PDB entry 6CG8 | X-ray diffraction, 2.30 A resolution | chains A and B of the 6 polymer chains in the assembly

# Chain A (and B)
Name: UPF0335 protein B7Z12_12435
From: Caulobacter vibrioides
Notes: chain B of this document is another copy of the same molecule, construct and numbering; everything in this record applies to it too
UniProt: A0A258D3B4 (A0A258D3B4_CAUVI); residue numbers follow UniProt; this construct covers 13-89
Sequence (78 residues; row label = number of the first residue in the row):
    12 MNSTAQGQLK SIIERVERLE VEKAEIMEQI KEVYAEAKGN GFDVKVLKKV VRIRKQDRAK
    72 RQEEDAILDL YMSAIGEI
Not modelled in the structure: 89
Construct notes: initiating methionine (12); conflict M83 (Leu in A0A258D3B4)
What the authors report for this chain:
  - binding site for the 11-nt DNA strand: K42, K49, K56, K59, R63, K66
  - conformationally variable residues: D68

# How chain A and chain B interact
Pairs across the interface (48; chain A residue first):
  M12(A) - F53(B)  hydrophobic
  A16(A) - F53(B)
  Q19(A) - N51(B)
  Q19(A) - F53(B)
  L20(A) - F53(B)
  L20(A) - L58(B)  hydrophobic
  I23(A) - V44(B)
  I23(A) - A48(B)  hydrophobic
  I23(A) - N51(B)
  I23(A) - F53(B)  hydrophobic
  I24(A) - V61(B)  hydrophobic
  I24(A) - R65(B)
  R26(A) - E47(B)  salt bridge
  V27(A) - V44(B)  hydrophobic
  V27(A) - Y45(B)
  V27(A) - V62(B)  hydrophobic
  E28(A) - R65(B)  salt bridge
  L30(A) - I37(B)
  L30(A) - Q40(B)
  L30(A) - I41(B)  hydrophobic
  E31(A) - I41(B)
  E33(A) - I37(B)
  K34(A) - I37(B)
  I37(A) - L30(B)
  I37(A) - E33(B)
  I37(A) - K34(B)
  I37(A) - I37(B)  hydrophobic
  M38(A) - K34(B)
  I41(A) - L30(B)  hydrophobic
  I41(A) - E31(B)
  V44(A) - I23(B)  hydrophobic
  V44(A) - R26(B)
  V44(A) - V27(B)  hydrophobic
  V44(A) - L30(B)  hydrophobic
  Y45(A) - V27(B)
  E47(A) - R26(B)  salt bridge
  A48(A) - I23(B)  hydrophobic
  N51(A) - Q19(B)
  F53(A) - A16(B)
  F53(A) - Q19(B)
  F53(A) - L20(B)  hydrophobic
  F53(A) - I23(B)  hydrophobic
  L58(A) - L20(B)  hydrophobic
  V61(A) - I24(B)  hydrophobic
  V62(A) - V27(B)  hydrophobic
  V62(A) - E31(B)
  R65(A) - I24(B)
  R65(A) - E28(B)  salt bridge
Interface residues without a listed pair, chain A (28 interface residues in all): Q40, K66
Interface residues without a listed pair, chain B (28 interface residues in all): M12, M38, K66

# Summary
The chain A/chain B interface involves 28 residues from each chain; the contacts include 4 salt bridges. Among
the polar pairs are R26(A)-E47(B) and E28(A)-R65(B). From the paper: a binding site for the 11-nt DNA strand
at K42(A), K49(A) and K56(A) among others; conformational variability at D68(A).
Both chains are UPF0335 protein B7Z12_12435 (Caulobacter vibrioides). Entry 6CG8 (Structure of C. crescentus
GapR-DNA) was determined by X-ray diffraction together with 6CFX and 6CFY from the same study.
